PDB entry 8EFR | electron microscopy, 5.48 A resolution (low resolution: residue-level contacts below are approximate; hydrogen-bond / salt-bridge calls are withheld) | chains B and G of the 18 polymer chains in the assembly

== Chain B (and G) ==
Molecule: Dynamin-like 120 kDa protein, form S1
Organism: Homo sapiens
Notes: chain G of this document is another copy of the same molecule, construct and numbering; everything in this record applies to it too
UniProtKB: O60313 (OPA1_HUMAN); residue numbers follow UniProt; this construct covers 195-960
Amino-acid sequence (766 residues; row label = number of the first residue in the row):
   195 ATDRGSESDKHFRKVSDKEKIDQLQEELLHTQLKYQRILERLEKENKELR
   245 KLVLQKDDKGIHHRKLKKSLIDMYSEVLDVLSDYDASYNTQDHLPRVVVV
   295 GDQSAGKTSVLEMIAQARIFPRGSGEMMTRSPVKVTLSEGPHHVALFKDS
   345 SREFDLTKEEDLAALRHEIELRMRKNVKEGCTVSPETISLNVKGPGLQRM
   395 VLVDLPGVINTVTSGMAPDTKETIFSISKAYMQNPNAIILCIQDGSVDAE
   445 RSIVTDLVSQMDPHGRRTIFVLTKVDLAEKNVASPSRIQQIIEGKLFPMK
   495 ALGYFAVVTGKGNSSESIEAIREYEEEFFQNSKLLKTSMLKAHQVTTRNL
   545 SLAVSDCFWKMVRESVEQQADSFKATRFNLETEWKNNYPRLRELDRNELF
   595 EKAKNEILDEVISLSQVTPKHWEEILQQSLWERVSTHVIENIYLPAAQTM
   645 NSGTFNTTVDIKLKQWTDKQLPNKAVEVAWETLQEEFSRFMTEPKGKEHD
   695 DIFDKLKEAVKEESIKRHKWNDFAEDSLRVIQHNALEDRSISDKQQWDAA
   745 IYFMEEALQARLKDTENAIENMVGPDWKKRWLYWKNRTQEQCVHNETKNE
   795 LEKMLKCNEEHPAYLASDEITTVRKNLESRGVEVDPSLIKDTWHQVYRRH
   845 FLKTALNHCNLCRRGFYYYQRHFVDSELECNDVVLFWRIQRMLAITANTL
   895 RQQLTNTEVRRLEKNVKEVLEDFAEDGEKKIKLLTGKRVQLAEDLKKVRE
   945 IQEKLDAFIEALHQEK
UniProt features mapped onto this chain:
  - region: G295 to T302 (G1 motif), M321 to R324 (G2 motif), D398 to G401 (G3 motif), T467 to D470 (G4 motif), V501 to G504 (G5 motif)
  - binding site (GTP): S298, G300, K301, T302, S303, G317, K468, D470, T503, G506, N507
  - binding site (Mg(2+)): T302, T323, D398
  - modified residue: K228 (N6-acetyllysine)
  - natural variant: E270 (E270K: In OPA1), L272 (L272P: In OPA1), D273 (D273A: In OPA1), R290 (R290Q: In OPA1; R290W: In OPA1), V293 to V294 (deletion: In OPA1), G300 (G300E: In OPA1), Q310 (Q310R: In OPA1), R324 to P326 (deletion: In OPA1), T330 (T330S: In OPA1), A357 (A357T: In DOA+ and OPA1), V377 (V377I: In OPA1), I382 (I382M: In OPA1 and BEHRS), 41 further natural variant entries in UniProt
  - mutagenesis: E213 (E213A: In interface mutant 9; strongly decreased ability to mediate mitochondrial fusion; when associated with A-217, A-557 and A-565), Q217 (Q217A: In interface mutant 9; strongly decreased ability to mediate mitochondrial fusion; when associated with A-213, A-557 and A-565), R235 (R235A: In interface mutant 8; strongly decreased ability to mediate mitochondrial fusion), L243 (L243A: In mutant control 1; does not affect ability to mediate mitochondrial fusion), L248 (L248A: In mutant control 2; does not affect ability to mediate mitochondrial fusion), Q297 (Q297E: Abolished GTPase activity without affecting the ability to bind membranes), S298 (S298A: Abolished GTPase activity without affecting the ability to bind membranes), K301 (K301A: Abolished GTPase activity), T302 (T302A: Abolished GTPase activity; T302N: Abolished GTPase activity without affecting the ability to bind membranes), R316 (R316A: Strongly decreased GTPase activity), E320 (E320A: Decreased GTPase activity), M321 (M321A: Strongly decreased GTPase activity), 39 further mutagenesis entries in UniProt
Disulfides: C856-C874
Residues lining bound ligands:
  - tetrafluoroaluminate (ALF): D296, Q297, S298, E320, M321
  - GDP (guanosine-5'-diphosphate): S298, A299, G300, K301, T302, S303, P315, R316, G317, S318, E320, M321, M322, T323, T467, K468, D470, V501, T503, G504, K505, N507, S508
What the authors report for this chain:
  - self-association interface (contacts with another copy of this molecule); pairs are residue here / residue on that copy: E220-N240, R235-L223
  - contacts within the chain: R235-E239

== Interface between chain B and chain G ==
Pairs across the interface (24; chain B residue first):
  R207(B) with R586(G)
  L223(B) with R235(G)
  L227(B) with R231(G); E234(G); R235(G)
  Q230(B) with K228(G); R231(G); I232(G)
  R231(B) with R235(G); L236(G); E239(G)
  L233(B) with K228(G)
  E234(B) with I232(G); L236(G)
  R235(B) with L236(G); E239(G)
  E237(B) with E220(G); H224(G); T225(G); K228(G)
  N240(B) with E220(G)
  K241(B) with E221(G); T225(G)
  L246(B) with Q217(G)
Interface residues without a listed pair, chain B (14 interface residues in all): D203, K228
Interface residues without a listed pair, chain G (14 interface residues in all): E237

== Summary ==
The chain B/chain G interface involves 14 residues from each chain. Ligands of chain B: GDP and
tetrafluoroaluminate. Curated annotation (UniProt) lists 11 GTP-binding residues, 3 Mg2+-binding residues and
67 mutagenesis sites on chain B. From the paper: a self-association interface involving E220(B) and R235(B);
contacts within the chain involving E239(B) and R235(B).
Both chains are Dynamin-like 120 kDa protein, form S1 (Homo sapiens). Entry 8EFR (CryoEM of the soluble OPA1
interfaces with GDP-AlFx bound from the helical assembly on a lipid ...) was determined by electron microscopy
(same publication as 8EEW, 8EF7, 8EFF, 8EFS and 8EFT).
